9CEX - chains A and P of the 6 polymer chains in the assembly; structure by electron microscopy, 3.27 A resolution.

== Chain A ==
Molecule: 16-nt DNA strand
Sequence (16 nucleotides; row label = number of the first residue in the row):
     6 AAAAAAAAAA AAAAAA

== Chain P ==
Name: Maltose/maltodextrin-binding periplasmic protein, Spizellomyces punctatus Fanzor 1
Organism: Escherichia coli K-12
UniProt: chimeric construct of P0AEX9, A0A0L0H5U9: residues -375 to -10 from P0AEX9 (MALE_ECOLI) positions 27-392 (UniProt number = residue number + 402); residues 2-638 from A0A0L0H5U9 positions 2-638 (same numbers)
Chain sequence (1032 residues; numbered -393 to 638; the number before each row is that of its first residue; numbers below 1 keep their minus sign (Met-393 is residue -393)):
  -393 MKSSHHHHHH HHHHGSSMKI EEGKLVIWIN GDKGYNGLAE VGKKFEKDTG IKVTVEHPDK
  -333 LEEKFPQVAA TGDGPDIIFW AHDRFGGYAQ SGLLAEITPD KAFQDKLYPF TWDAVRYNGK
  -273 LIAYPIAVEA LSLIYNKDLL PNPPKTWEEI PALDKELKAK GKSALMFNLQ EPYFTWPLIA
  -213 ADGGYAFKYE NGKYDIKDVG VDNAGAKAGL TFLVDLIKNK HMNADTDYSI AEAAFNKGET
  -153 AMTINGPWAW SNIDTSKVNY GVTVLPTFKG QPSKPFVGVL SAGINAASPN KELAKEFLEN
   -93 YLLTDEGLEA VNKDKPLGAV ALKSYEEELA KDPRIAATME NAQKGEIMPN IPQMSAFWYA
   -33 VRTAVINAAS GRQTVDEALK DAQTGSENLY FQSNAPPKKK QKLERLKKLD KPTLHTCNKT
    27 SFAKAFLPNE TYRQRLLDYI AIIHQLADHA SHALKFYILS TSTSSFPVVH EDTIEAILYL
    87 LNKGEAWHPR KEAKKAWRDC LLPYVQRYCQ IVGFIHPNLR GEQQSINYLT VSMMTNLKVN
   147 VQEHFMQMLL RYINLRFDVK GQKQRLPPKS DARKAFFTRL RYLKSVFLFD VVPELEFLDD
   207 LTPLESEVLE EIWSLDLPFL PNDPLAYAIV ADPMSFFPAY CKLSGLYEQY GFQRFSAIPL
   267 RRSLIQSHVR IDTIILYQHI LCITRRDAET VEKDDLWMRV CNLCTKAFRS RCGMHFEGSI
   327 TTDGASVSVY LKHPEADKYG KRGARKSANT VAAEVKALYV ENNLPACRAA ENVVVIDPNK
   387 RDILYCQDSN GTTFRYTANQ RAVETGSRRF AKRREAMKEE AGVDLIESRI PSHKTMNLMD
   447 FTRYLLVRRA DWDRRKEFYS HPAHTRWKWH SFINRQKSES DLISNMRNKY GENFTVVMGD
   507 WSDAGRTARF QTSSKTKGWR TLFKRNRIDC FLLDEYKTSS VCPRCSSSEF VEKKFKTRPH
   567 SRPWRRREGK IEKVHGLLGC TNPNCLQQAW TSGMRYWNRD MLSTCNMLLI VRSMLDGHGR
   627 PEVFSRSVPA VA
Not modelled in the structure: -393 to 17, 346-361, 634-638
Differences from the reference sequence: expression tag (-393 to -376); linker (-9 to 1)
Metal / ion sites: Mg2+ site 1: Asp383, Glu541 (shared with 1 residue of chain B); Mg2+ site 2: Asp383, Asn385, Asp606 (shared with 1 residue of chain B); Zn2+: Cys548, Cys551, Cys586, Cys591
What the authors report for this chain:
  - mutagenesis - D606N: increased catalytic activity

== Interface between chain A and chain P ==
Residue-residue contacts (13; chain A residue first):
  DA14(A) - Lys579(P)  salt bridge to the phosphate
  DA16(A) - Lys559(P)  salt bridge to the phosphate
  DA17(A) - Lys175(P)  salt bridge to the phosphate
  DA18(A) - Lys169(P)  salt bridge to the phosphate
  DA18(A) - Pro174(P)  phosphate contact
  DA19(A) - Lys166(P)  sugar contact
  DA19(A) - Lys169(P)  salt bridge to the phosphate
  DA20(A) - Lys166(P)  salt bridge to the phosphate
  DA20(A) - Arg515(P)  salt bridge to the phosphate
  DA21(A) - Gln153(P)  hydrogen bond to the phosphate
  DA21(A) - Leu156(P)  sugar contact
  DA21(A) - Arg157(P)  salt bridge to the phosphate
  DA21(A) - Lys190(P)  hydrogen bond to the base
Other interface residues (no listed pair), chain A (8 interface residues in all): DA13
Other interface residues (no listed pair), chain P (17 interface residues in all): Asn160, Phe183, Ala514, Phe561, Thr563, Ile577

== In short ==
Chain A and chain P form an interface of 8 and 17 residues respectively, with 2 hydrogen bonds and 8 salt
bridges. Polar contacts include DA21(A)-Lys190(P), DA21(A)-Gln153(P) and DA14(A)-Lys579(P). Asp383(P) and
Glu541(P) coordinate Mg2+ site 1. Asp383(P), Asn385(P) and Asp606(P) form the Mg2+ site 2. From the paper:
D606N of chain P increases catalytic activity.
Here chain A is a 16-nt DNA strand and chain P is Maltose/maltodextrin-binding periplasmic protein,
Spizellomyces punctatus Fanzor 1 (Escherichia coli K-12). Entry 9CEX (Spizellomyces punctatus Fanzor (SpuFz)
State 4) was determined by electron microscopy together with 9CER, 9CES, 9CET, 9CEU, 9CEV, 9CEW and 6 further
entries from the same study.
